PDB entry 5KKA | X-ray diffraction, 1.75 A resolution | chains A and B

[Chain A (and B)]
Molecule: Malate dehydrogenase
Organism: Escherichia coli (strain K12)
Notes: EC 1.1.1.37; chain B of this document is another copy of the same molecule, construct and numbering; everything in this record applies to it too
UniProtKB: P61889 (MDH_ECOLI); numbering as in UniProt (aligned over 1-312)
Sequence (312 residues; numbered 1 to 312; the number before each row is that of its first residue):
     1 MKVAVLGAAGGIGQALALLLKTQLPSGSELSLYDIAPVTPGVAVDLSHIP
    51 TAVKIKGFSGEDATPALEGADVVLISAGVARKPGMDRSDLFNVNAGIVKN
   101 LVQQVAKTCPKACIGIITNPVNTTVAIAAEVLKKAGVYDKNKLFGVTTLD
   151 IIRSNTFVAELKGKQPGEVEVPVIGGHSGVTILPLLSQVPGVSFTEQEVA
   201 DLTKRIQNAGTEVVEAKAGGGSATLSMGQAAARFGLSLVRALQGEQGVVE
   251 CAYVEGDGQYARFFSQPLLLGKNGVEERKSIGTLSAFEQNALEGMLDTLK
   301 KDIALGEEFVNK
Unresolved in the structure: 79-89, 312 (chain B: 80-89, 312)
Residues lining bound ligands: 6dhnad (6V0; [[(2R,3S,4R,5R)-5-(5-aminocarbonyl-2H-pyridin-1-yl)-3,4-bis(oxidanyl)oxolan-2-yl]methoxy-oxidanyl-phosphoryl] [(2R,3S,4R,5R)-5-(6-aminopurin-9-yl)-3,4-bis(oxidanyl)oxolan-2-yl]methyl hydrogen phosphate): G7, A9, G10, G11, I12, G13, Y33, D34, I35, A36, S76, A77, G78, N94, I97, N100, L101, I117, T118, N119, V121, V146, L149, H177, S222, A223, T224, M227
Curated features (UniProtKB/Swiss-Prot):
  - active site: H177 (Proton acceptor)
  - binding site (NAD(+)): G7 to G13, D34, N94, I117 to N119, M227
  - binding site (substrate): R81, R87, N119, R153
  - natural variant: D71 (D71N: In strain: EC47, EC49 and 2 more), A106 (A106S: In strain: ECOR 27 and RT082), A209 (A209P: In strain: MB001D), A218 (A218R: In strain: A8190, E2666-74 and 18 more), A232 (A232T: In strain: ECO R37), V249 (V249I: In strain: RT083), Q289 (Q289K: In strain: EC35, EC38 and 5 more), N290 (N290S: In strain: E2666-74, ECOR 27 and 4 more), A291 (A291S: In strain: EC35), G294 (G294A: In strain: ECOR 45), D297 (D297N: In strain: E830587)
  - mutagenesis: R153 (R153C: Loss of interaction with substrate)
What the authors report for this chain:
  - conformationally variable residues (loop rearrangement): R81 to L90

[Chain A / chain B interface]
Contacting residue pairs (74; chain A residue first):
  Q14(A) - L225(B)
  A15(A) - L18(B)  hydrophobic
  L18(A) - A15(B)  hydrophobic
  L18(A) - L225(B)
  T22(A) - Q229(B)
  V38(A) - K217(B)
  G41(A) - A216(B)
  G41(A) - K217(B)
  V42(A) - L225(B)  hydrophobic
  V44(A) - E212(B)
  V44(A) - A216(B)  hydrophobic
  D45(A) - K217(B)  salt bridge
  D45(A) - A223(B)
  D45(A) - T224(B)  hydrogen bond (side chain-backbone)
  D45(A) - L225(B)  hydrogen bond (side chain-backbone)
  D45(A) - S226(B)  hydrogen bond
  L46(A) - L225(B)  hydrophobic
  S47(A) - T156(B)
  H48(A) - I152(B)
  H48(A) - R153(B)  hydrogen bond
  H48(A) - T156(B)  hydrogen bond (backbone-side chain)
  H48(A) - F157(B)
  H48(A) - A209(B)
  H48(A) - E212(B)  salt bridge
  H48(A) - V213(B)
  I49(A) - T156(B)
  I49(A) - S226(B)
  I49(A) - Q229(B)
  P50(A) - I152(B)
  P50(A) - N155(B)
  P50(A) - T156(B)
  P50(A) - P166(B)
  P50(A) - G167(B)
  T51(A) - P166(B)
  A52(A) - P166(B)
  I152(A) - H48(B)
  I152(A) - P50(B)
  R153(A) - H48(B)  hydrogen bond
  N155(A) - P50(B)
  T156(A) - S47(B)
  T156(A) - H48(B)  hydrogen bond (side chain-backbone)
  T156(A) - I49(B)
  T156(A) - P50(B)
  F157(A) - H48(B)
  Q165(A) - A52(B)
  P166(A) - P50(B)
  P166(A) - T51(B)
  P166(A) - A52(B)
  G167(A) - P50(B)
  A209(A) - H48(B)
  E212(A) - V44(B)
  E212(A) - H48(B)  salt bridge
  V213(A) - G41(B)
  V213(A) - V44(B)  hydrophobic
  V213(A) - D45(B)
  V213(A) - H48(B)
  A216(A) - P40(B)
  A216(A) - G41(B)  hydrogen bond (backbone-backbone)
  A216(A) - V44(B)  hydrophobic
  K217(A) - V38(B)
  K217(A) - G41(B)
  K217(A) - V42(B)
  K217(A) - D45(B)  salt bridge
  A218(A) - P37(B)
  A223(A) - D45(B)
  T224(A) - D45(B)  hydrogen bond (backbone-side chain)
  L225(A) - Q14(B)
  L225(A) - L18(B)
  L225(A) - D45(B)  hydrogen bond (backbone-side chain)
  L225(A) - L46(B)  hydrophobic
  S226(A) - D45(B)  hydrogen bond
  S226(A) - I49(B)
  Q229(A) - T22(B)
  Q229(A) - I49(B)
Other interface residues (no listed pair), chain A (41 interface residues in all): L19, Q23, P37, P40, G220, S222
Other interface residues (no listed pair), chain B (42 interface residues in all): L19, Q23, S26, Q165, R205, A218, G220

[Summary]
41 residues of chain A face 42 of chain B across their interface; the contacts include 11 hydrogen bonds and 4
salt bridges. Polar pairs include D45(A)-K217(B), H48(A)-E212(B) and D45(A)-T224(B). Chain A binds 6dhnad.
From the paper: conformational variability at R81(A).
Chain A and chain B are both Malate dehydrogenase (Escherichia coli (strain K12)); the structure, E. coli
malate dehydrogenase with the inhibitor 6DHNAD, was determined by X-ray diffraction together with 5KKC from
the same study.
